7BKE - chains A and c of the 9 polymer chains in the assembly; structure by electron microscopy, 2.80 A resolution.

# Chain A
Name: CoB--CoM heterodisulfide reductase iron-sulfur subunit A
From: Methanospirillum hungatei JF-1
Notes: EC 1.8.-.-
UniProt: Q2FKZ1 (Q2FKZ1_METHJ); residue numbers follow UniProt; this construct covers 1-671
Chain sequence (671 residues; each row starts with the number of its first residue):
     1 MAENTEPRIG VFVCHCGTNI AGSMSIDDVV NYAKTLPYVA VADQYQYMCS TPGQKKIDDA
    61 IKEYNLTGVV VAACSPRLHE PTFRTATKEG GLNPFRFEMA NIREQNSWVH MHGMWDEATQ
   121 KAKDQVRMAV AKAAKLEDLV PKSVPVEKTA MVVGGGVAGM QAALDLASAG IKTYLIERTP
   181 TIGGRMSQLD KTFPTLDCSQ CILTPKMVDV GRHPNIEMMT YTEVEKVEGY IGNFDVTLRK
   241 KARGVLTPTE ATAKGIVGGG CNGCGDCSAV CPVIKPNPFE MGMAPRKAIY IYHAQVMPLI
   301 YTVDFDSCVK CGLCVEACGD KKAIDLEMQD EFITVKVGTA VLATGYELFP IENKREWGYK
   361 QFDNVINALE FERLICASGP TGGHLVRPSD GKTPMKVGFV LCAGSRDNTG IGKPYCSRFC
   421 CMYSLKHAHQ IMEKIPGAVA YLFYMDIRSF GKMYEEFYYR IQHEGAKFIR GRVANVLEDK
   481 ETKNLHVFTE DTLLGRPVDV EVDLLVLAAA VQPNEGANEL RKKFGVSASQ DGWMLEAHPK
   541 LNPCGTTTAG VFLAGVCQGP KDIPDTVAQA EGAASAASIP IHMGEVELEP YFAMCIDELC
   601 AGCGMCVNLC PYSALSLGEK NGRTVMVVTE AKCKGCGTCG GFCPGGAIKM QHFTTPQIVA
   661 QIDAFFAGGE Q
Unresolved in the structure: 1-141, 589-671
Disulfide bonds: Cys-198/Cys-201
Metal / ion sites: 4Fe-4S cluster Fe site 1: Cys-261, Cys-264, Cys-267, Cys-318; 4Fe-4S cluster Fe site 2: Cys-271, Cys-308, Cys-311, Cys-314; 4Fe-4S cluster Fe site 3: Cys-402, Cys-416, Cys-420, Cys-421
Ligand contacts:
  - FAD (flavin-adenine dinucleotide): Val-153, Gly-154, Gly-155, Gly-156, Val-157, Ala-158, Gly-159, Ile-176, Glu-177, Arg-178, Thr-179, Gly-184, Arg-185, Met-186, Leu-189, Lys-191, Thr-192, Phe-193, Ala-343, Thr-344, Gly-345, Tyr-346, Leu-348, Ala-368, Leu-369, Glu-372, Phe-419, Tyr-423, Lys-426, His-427, Asn-514, Leu-520, Gly-555, Val-556, Lys-561, Asp-562, Ile-563, Pro-564, Thr-566
  - 4Fe-4S cluster (SF4), molecule 1: Val-245, Gly-260, Cys-261, Asn-262, Gly-263, Cys-264, Gly-265, Asp-266, Cys-267, Ile-289, Tyr-301, Cys-318, Lys-321, Ala-323, Ile-324
  - 4Fe-4S cluster (SF4), molecule 2: Cys-271, Pro-272, Val-273, Ala-288, Ile-289, Val-303, Cys-308, Val-309, Lys-310, Cys-311, Gly-312, Leu-313, Cys-314, Leu-326
  - 4Fe-4S cluster (SF4), molecule 3: Leu-401, Cys-402, Ser-405, Arg-406, Cys-416, Ser-417, Arg-418, Phe-419, Cys-420, Cys-421, Asp-446, Arg-448

# Chain c
Name: CoB--CoM heterodisulfide reductase subunit C
From: Methanospirillum hungatei JF-1
UniProt: Q2FKZ3 (Q2FKZ3_METHJ); residues 1-191 here = UniProt positions 1-191
Chain sequence (191 residues; each row starts with the number of its first residue):
     1 MAAKSYNIPE LDKKLADRRY HLSDTNPEFT QKILKTSRTI ANMCYQCGTC TGSCPSAPRS
    61 SYRIRLFMRR CVLGLENEAL TDPDLWLCTT CYSCTDRCPR DIAPTDVIMA MRNLAFKRDI
   121 VPKNFLQTVQ LIYNSGHGVP NNDVNRAART KLGLPADPPT THSYPEFVKG IQKIIDHYEL
   181 KENADRILKG D
Unresolved in the structure: 1, 191
Metal / ion sites: 4Fe-4S cluster Fe site 1: Cys-44, Cys-47, Cys-50, Cys-98; 4Fe-4S cluster Fe site 2: Cys-54, Cys-88, Cys-91, Cys-94
Ligand contacts:
  - 4Fe-4S cluster (SF4), molecule 1: Cys-44, Tyr-45, Gln-46, Cys-47, Gly-48, Thr-49, Cys-50, Arg-65, Met-68, Cys-98, Pro-99, Arg-100, Ile-102, Pro-104
  - 4Fe-4S cluster (SF4), molecule 2: Cys-50, Ser-53, Cys-54, Pro-55, Ser-56, Tyr-62, Ile-64, Cys-88, Thr-89, Thr-90, Cys-91, Tyr-92, Ser-93, Cys-94, Thr-105

# How chain A and chain c interact
Residue-residue contacts (34):
  Arg-406(A) with Tyr-45(c), hydrogen bond (backbone-side chain)
  Asp-407(A) with Pro-99(c)
  Asn-408(A) with Pro-99(c), hydrogen bond (backbone-backbone); Arg-100(c); Asp-101(c)
  Thr-409(A) with Cys-98(c); Pro-99(c); Asp-101(c)
  Met-445(A) with Tyr-45(c), hydrophobic; Cys-47(c), hydrophobic
  Arg-470(A) with Tyr-45(c); Gln-46(c), hydrogen bond (side chain-backbone)
  Gly-471(A) with Cys-47(c)
  Arg-472(A) with Cys-47(c), hydrogen bond (backbone-backbone); Thr-49(c), hydrogen bond; Arg-97(c); Pro-99(c)
  Ala-474(A) with Thr-49(c); Gly-52(c); Ser-53(c); Arg-97(c)
  Asn-475(A) with Arg-97(c)
  Phe-488(A) with Gly-52(c)
  Thr-489(A) with Gly-52(c)
  Glu-490(A) with Gly-48(c); Thr-51(c), hydrogen bond; Gly-52(c); Arg-65(c), salt bridge
  Thr-492(A) with Gln-46(c); Cys-47(c); Gly-48(c); Arg-65(c)
  Gly-495(A) with Arg-63(c), hydrogen bond (backbone-side chain)
  Pro-497(A) with Arg-63(c)
Interface residues without a listed pair, chain A (19 interface residues in all): Glu-356, Val-473, Arg-496
Interface residues without a listed pair, chain c (17 interface residues in all): Ala-57, Pro-58

# Summary
19 residues of chain A and 17 residues of chain c are in contact, with 7 hydrogen bonds and 1 salt bridge.
Among the polar pairs are Glu-490(A)/Arg-65(c), Arg-406(A)/Tyr-45(c) and Arg-470(A)/Gln-46(c). Ligands of
chain A: 3 copies of 4Fe-4S cluster and flavin-adenine dinucleotide.
Chain A is CoB--CoM heterodisulfide reductase iron-sulfur subunit A and chain c is CoB--CoM heterodisulfide
reductase subunit C, both from Methanospirillum hungatei JF-1; the structure, Formate dehydrogenase -
heterodisulfide reductase - formylmethanofuran dehydrogenase complex from Methanospirillum hungatei
(heterodisulfide reductase core and ..., was determined by electron microscopy, deposited together with 7BKB,
7BKC and 7BKD.
